6D0M - chains A and T of the 3 polymer chains in the assembly; structure by X-ray diffraction, 1.83 A resolution.

Chain A:
Name: DNA polymerase eta
Source organism: Homo sapiens
Notes: EC 2.7.7.7
Reference sequence: Q9Y253 (POLH_HUMAN); residue numbers follow UniProt; this construct covers 1-432
Amino-acid sequence (435 residues; numbered -2 to 432; the number before each row is that of its first residue; numbers below 1 keep their minus sign (Gly-2 is residue -2)):
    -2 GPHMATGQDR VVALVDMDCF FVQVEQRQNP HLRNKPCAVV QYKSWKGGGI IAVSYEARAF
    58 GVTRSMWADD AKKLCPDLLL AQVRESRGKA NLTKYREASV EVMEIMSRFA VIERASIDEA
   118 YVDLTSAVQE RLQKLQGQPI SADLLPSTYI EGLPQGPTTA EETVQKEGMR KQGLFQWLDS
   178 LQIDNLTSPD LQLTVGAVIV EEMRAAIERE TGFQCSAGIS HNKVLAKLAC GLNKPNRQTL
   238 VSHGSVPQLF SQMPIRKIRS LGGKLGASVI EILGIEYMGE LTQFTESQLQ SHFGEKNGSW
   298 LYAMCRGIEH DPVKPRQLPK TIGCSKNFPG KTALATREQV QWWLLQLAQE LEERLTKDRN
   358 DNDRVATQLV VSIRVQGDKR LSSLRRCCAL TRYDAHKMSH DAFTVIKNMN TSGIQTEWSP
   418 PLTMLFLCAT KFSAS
Disordered / not traced: 155-159
Sequence notes: expression tag (-2 to 0); engineered mutation Met406 (Cys in Q9Y253)
UniProt features mapped onto this chain:
  - binding site (Mg(2+)): Asp13, Met14, Asp115, Glu116
  - binding site (Mn(2+)): Asp13, Met14, Asp115, Glu116
  - binding site (a 2'-deoxyribonucleoside 5'-triphosphate): Arg61
  - natural variant: Val37 (deletion: In XPV), Leu75 (deletion: In XPV), Arg93 (R93P: In XPV), Arg111 (R111H: In XPV), Thr122 (T122P: In XPV), Gly153 (G153D: In a breast cancer sample), Thr191 (T191P: In XPV), Gly263 (G263V: In XPV), Val266 (V266D: In XPV), Gly295 (G295R: In XPV), Arg361 (R361S: In XPV)
  - mutagenesis: Tyr52 (Y52A/F: Reduces DNA polymerase activity; Y52E: Reduces DNA polymerase activity. Increases fidelity of replication and reduces translesion bypass), Arg61 (R61A: Reduces enzymatic activity by two-thirds), Ser62 (S62G: Increased DNA polymerase activity and translesion bypass compared to wild-type), Ala68 (A68S/V: Severe reduction in thymine dimer translesion bypass), Asn324 to Pro326 (Reduces binding to chromatin and to monoubiquitinated PCNA. Abolishes binding to monoubiquitinated PCNA; when associated with 705-E--H-713 Del)
Reported in the primary citation:
  - catalytic residues: Asp13, Asp115, Glu116
  - binding site for the 9-nt DNA strand: Phe17, Phe18, Ile48, Arg61

Chain T:
Molecule: 12-nt DNA strand
Sequence (12 nucleotides; row label = number of the first residue in the row):
     1 CATGACAGTG CT

Interface between chain A and chain T:
Pairs across the interface - 42 pairs, chain A then chain T:
  Gln38(A) with DG4(T), hydrogen bond to the sugar; DA5(T), sugar contact
  Tyr39(A) with DG4(T), phosphate contact; DA5(T), hydrogen bond to the phosphate
  Trp42(A) with DA2(T), stacking on the base
  Ile47(A) with DT3(T), hydrogen bond to the base
  Ile48(A) with DT3(T), base contact; DG4(T), base contact
  Arg61(A) with DT3(T), base contact
  Ser62(A) with DT3(T), base contact
  Trp64(A) with DA2(T), phosphate contact
  Lys86(A) with DC6(T), salt bridge to the phosphate
  Ala87(A) with DA5(T), sugar contact
  Leu89(A) with DA5(T), phosphate contact; DC6(T), phosphate contact
  Arg93(A) with DC6(T), salt bridge to the phosphate; DA7(T), salt bridge to the phosphate
  Lys293(A) with DG10(T), salt bridge to the phosphate
  Lys311(A) with DT9(T), salt bridge to the phosphate
  Arg313(A) with DG8(T), phosphate contact; DT9(T), salt bridge to the phosphate
  Pro316(A) with DG8(T), phosphate contact
  Lys317(A) with DG8(T), hydrogen bond to the phosphate; DT9(T), salt bridge to the phosphate
  Thr318(A) with DA7(T), sugar contact; DG8(T), hydrogen bond to the phosphate
  Ile319(A) with DA7(T), phosphate contact
  Gly320(A) with DC6(T), sugar contact; DA7(T), hydrogen bond to the phosphate
  Cys321(A) with DC6(T), phosphate contact
  Ser322(A) with DA5(T), sugar contact; DC6(T), hydrogen bond to the phosphate
  Lys323(A) with DA5(T), salt bridge to the phosphate
  Asn324(A) with DG4(T), sugar contact; DA5(T), hydrogen bond to the phosphate
  Pro326(A) with DC1(T), phosphate contact; DA2(T), sugar contact
  Gly327(A) with DC1(T), hydrogen bond to the phosphate; DA2(T), hydrogen bond to the phosphate
  Thr329(A) with DA2(T), base contact
  Arg351(A) with DC6(T), salt bridge to the phosphate; DA7(T), salt bridge to the phosphate
Other interface residues (no listed pair), chain A (32 interface residues in all): Gly46, Arg111, Leu315, Glu347
Other interface residues (no listed pair), chain T (11 interface residues in all): DC11

Overview:
32 residues of chain A and 11 residues of chain T are in contact, with 10 hydrogen bonds, 10 salt bridges and
1 aromatic stacking contact. Polar contacts include Ile47(A)-DT3(T), Gln38(A)-DG4(T) and Tyr39(A)-DA5(T). The
paper reports catalytic residues Asp13(A), Asp115(A) and Glu116(A); a binding site for the 9-nt DNA strand at
Phe17(A), Phe18(A) and Ile48(A) among others.
Chain A is DNA polymerase eta (Homo sapiens) and chain T is a 12-nt DNA strand; the structure, Polymerase Eta
post-insertion binary complex with cytarabine (AraC), was determined by X-ray diffraction, deposited together
with 6D0Z.
